PDB entry 4V42 | X-ray diffraction, 5.50 A resolution (low resolution: residue-level contacts below are approximate; hydrogen-bond / salt-bridge calls are withheld) | chains BA and BF of the 49 polymer chains in the assembly

Chain BA:
Molecule: 50S 23S ribosomal RNA
Organism: Thermus thermophilus
Sequence (2916 nucleotides; row label = number of the first residue in the row; note: 65 numbers in that range are skipped by the numbering (no residue carries them; nothing is unmodelled there); a row labelled like 270A-270Z holds insertion residues (270A, then the next letters in order)):
     1 GGUCAAGAUG GUAAGGGCCC ACGGUGGAUG CCUCGGCACC C
    43 GAGCCGAUGA AGGACGUGGC UACCUGCGAU AAGCCAGGGG GAGCCGGUAG CGGGCGU
   101 GGAUCCCUGG AUGUCCGAAU GGGGGAACCC GGCCGGC
  137A G
   138 GGAA
  141A C
   142 GCCGGUCACC GCGC
   161 UUUU
   171 GCGCGGGGGG AACCUGGGGA ACUGAAACAU CUCAGUACCC AGAGGAGAGG AAAGAGAAAU
   231 CGACUCCCUG AGUAGCGGCG AGCGAAAGGG GACCAGCCUA
270A-270Z AACCGUCCGGCUUGUCCGGGCGGGGU
271A-271C CGU
   271 GGG
273A-273F GCCCUC
   274 GGACACCGAA UCCCCAGCCU AGCCGAAGCU GUUGGGAAGC AGCGCCAGAG AGGGUGAAAG
   334 CCCCGUAGGC GAAAGGUGGG GGGAUAGGUG
363A-363F AGGGUA
   364 CCC
   370 GAGUACCCCG UGGUUCGUGG AGCCAUGGGG GAAUCUGGGC GGACCACC
  417A G
   418 GCCUAAGGCU AAGUACUCC
   438 GGGUGACCGA UAGCGCACCA GUACCGUGAG GGAAAGGUGA AAAGAACCCC GG
   491 GAGGGGAGUG AAAUAGAGCC UGAAACCGUG GGCUUACAAG CAGUCAC
   539 GGCCCCGCAA GGGGUU
   556 GUGGCGUGCC UAUUGAAGCA UGAGCCGGCG ACUCACGGUC GUGGGCGAGC UUAA
  609A G
   610 CCGUUGAGG
  618A C
   619 GGAGGCGUAG GGAAACCGAG UCCGAACAGG GCGCA
653A-653V AGCGGGCCGCACGCGGCCCGCA
   654 AAGUCCGCGG CCGUGGACCC GAAACCGGGC GAGCUAGCCC UGGCCAGGGU GAAGCUGGGG
   714 UGAGACCCAG UGGAGGCCCG AACCGGUGGG GGAUGCAAAC CCCUCGGAUG AGCUGGGGCU
   774 AGGAGUGAAA AGCUAACCGA GCCCGGAGAU AGCUGGUUCU CCCCGAAAUG ACUUUAGGGU
   834 CAGCCUCAGG CGCUGACUGG GGCCUGUAGA GCACUGAUAG GGCUAGGGGG CCCACCA
   892 GCCUACCAAA CCCUGUCAAA CUCCGAAGGG UCCCA
   928 GGUGGAGCCU GGGAGUGAGG GCGCGAGCGA UAACGUCCGC GUCCGAG
  974A C
   975 GCGGGAACAA CCGAGACCGC CAGCUAAGGC CCCCAAGUCU GGGCUAAGUG GUAAAGGAUG
  1035 UGGCGCCGCG AAGACAGCCA GGAGGUUGGC UUAGAAGCAG CCAUCCUUUA AAGAGUGCGU
  1095 AAUAGCUCAC UGGUCGAGUG GCGCCGCGCC GAAAAUGAUG CGGGGCUU
 1142A A
  1143 AGCCCAGCGC CGAAGCUGCG GGUCUGGGG
  1173 GAUGACCCCA GGCGGUAGGG GAGCGUUCCC GAUGCCGAUG AAGGCCGACC CGCGAGGCGG
  1233 CUGGAGGUAA GGGAAGUGCG AAUGCCGGCA UGAGUAACGA UAAAGAGGGU GAGAAUCCCU
  1293 CUCGCCGUAA GCCCAAGGGU UCCUACGCAA UGGUCGUCAG CGUAGGGUUA GGCGGGACCU
  1353 AAGGUGAAGC CGAAAGGCGU AGCCGAAGGG CAGCCGGUUA AUAUUCCGGC CCUUCCCGCA
  1413 GGUGCGAUGG GGGGACGCUC UAGGCUAGGG GG
 1444A A
  1445 CCGGA
 1449A G
  1450 CC
  1453 AUGGACGAGC CCGGCCAGAA GCGCAGGG
  1482 UGGGAGGUAG GCAAAUCCGC CUCCCAACAA GCUCUGCGUG GUGGGGAAGC CCGUACGGGU
  1542 GACA
 1545A A
  1546 CCCCCCGAAG CCAGGGAGCC AAGAAAAGCC UCUAAGCA
  1585 CAACCUGCGG GAACCCGUAC CGCAAACCGA CACAGGUGGG CGGGUG
 1630A C
  1631 AAGAGCACUC AGGCGCGCGG GAGAACCCUC GCCAAGGAAC UCUGCAAGUU GGCCCCGUAA
  1691 CUUCGGGAGA AGGGGUGCUC CC
  1716 UGG
  1725 GGUGAUGAGC C
  1741 CCG
  1746 GGGAGCCGCA GUGAACAGGC UCUGGCGACU GUUUACCAAA AACACAGCUC UCUGCGAACU
  1806 CGUAAGAGGA GGUAUAGGGA GCGACGCUUG CCCGGUGCCG GAAGGUCAAG GGGAGGGGU
  1869 GCAA
  1878 GCCCCGAACC GAAGCCCCGG UGAACGGCGG CCGUAACUAU AACGGUCCUA AGGUAGCGAA
  1938 AUUCCUUGUC GGGUAAGUUC CGACCUGCAC GAAAAGCGUA ACGACCGGAG CGCUGUCUCG
  1998 GCGAGGGACC CGGUGAAAUU GAACUGGCCG UGAAGAUGCG GCCUACCCGU GGCAGGACGA
  2058 AAAGACCCCG UGGAGCUUUA CUGCAGCCUG GUGUUGGCUC UUGGUCGCGC CUGCGUAGGA
  2118 UAGGUGGGAG CCUGUGAACC CCCGCCUCCG GGUGGGGGGG AGGCGCCGGU GAAAUACCAC
  2178 CCUGGCGCGG CUGGGGGCCU AA
  2205 CCCUCGGAU
  2215 GGGGG
  2224 GACAGCGCUU GGCGGGCAGU UUGACUGGGG CGGUCGCCUC CUAAAAGGUA ACGGAGGCGC
  2284 CCAAAGGUCC CCUCAGGCGG GACGGAAAUC CGCCGGAGAG CGCAAGGGUA GAAGGGGGCC
  2344 UGACUGCGAG GCCUGCAAGC CGAGCAGGGG CGAAAGCCGG GCCUAGUGAA CCGGUGGUCC
  2404 CGUGUGGAAG GGCCAUCGAU CAACGGAUAA AAGUUACCCC GGGGAUAACA GGCUGAUCUC
  2464 CCCCGAGCGU CCACAGCGGC GGGGAGGUUU GGCACCUCGA UGUCGGCUCG UCGCAUCCUG
  2524 GGGCUGAAGA AGGUCCCAAG GGUUGGGCUG UUCGCCCAUU AAAGCGGCAC GCGAGCUGGG
  2584 UUCAGAACGU CGUGAGACAG UUCGGUCUCU AUCCGCCACG GGCGCAGGAG GCUUGAGGGG
  2644 GGCUCUUCCU AGUACGAGAG GACCGGAAGG GACGCACCUC UGGUUUCCCA GCUGUCCCUC
  2704 CAGGGGCAU
 2712A A
  2713 AGCUGGGUAG CCAUGUGCGG AAGGGAUAAC CGCUGAAAGC AUCUAAGCGG GAAGCCCGCC
  2773 CCAAGAUGAG GCCUCCCACG GCG
  2797 UCA
  2801 AGCCG
  2807 GUAAGGACCC GGGAAGACCA CCCGGUGGAU GGGCCGGGGG UGUAAGCGCC GCGAGGCGUU
  2867 GAGCCGACCG GUCCCAAUCG UCC
  2891 GAGGUCUUGA CCCCUC
Not modelled in the structure: 417A, 653A-653V, 2903-2906
Construct notes: insertion (493)

Chain BF:
Protein: 50S ribosomal protein L4
Organism: Thermus thermophilus
UniProt: P12735 (RL4_HALMA); residues 1-246 here = UniProt positions 1-246
Chain sequence (246 residues; numbered 1 to 246; the number before each row is that of its first residue):
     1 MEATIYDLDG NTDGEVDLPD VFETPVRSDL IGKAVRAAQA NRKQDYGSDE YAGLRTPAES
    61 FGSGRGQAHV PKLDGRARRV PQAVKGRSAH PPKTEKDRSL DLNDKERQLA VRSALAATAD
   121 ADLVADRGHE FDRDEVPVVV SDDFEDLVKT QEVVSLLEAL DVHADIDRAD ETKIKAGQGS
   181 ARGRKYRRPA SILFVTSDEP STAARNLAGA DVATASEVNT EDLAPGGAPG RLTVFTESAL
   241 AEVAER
Not modelled in the structure: 8-10, 70-78, 121-137, 169-192, 226-229
Construct notes: conflict Glu-2 (Gln in P12735)

Interface between chain BA and chain BF:
Contacting residue pairs - 18 pairs, chain BA then chain BF:
  A38(BA) / Gly-47(BF)
  A38(BA) / Ser-48(BF)
  C39(BA) / Asp-45(BF)
  C39(BA) / Thr-94(BF)
  G321(BA) / Gln-151(BF)
  A322(BA) / Asn-206(BF)
  A322(BA) / Leu-207(BF)
  A324(BA) / Ala-208(BF)
  C451(BA) / Ser-48(BF)
  G452(BA) / Ala-52(BF)
  G469(BA) / Thr-56(BF)
  G469(BA) / Pro-57(BF)
  U607(BA) / Asp-104(BF)
  U607(BA) / Lys-105(BF)
  G617(BA) / Asn-219(BF)
  A2060(BA) / Gly-64(BF)
  A2060(BA) / Arg-65(BF)
  A2060(BA) / Gly-66(BF)
Also at the interface, not in a pair above, chain BF (22 interface residues in all): Tyr-46, Asp-49, Gly-53, Thr-150, Gly-209

Overview:
Chain BA and chain BF form an interface of 11 and 22 residues respectively.
Chain BA is 50S 23S ribosomal RNA and chain BF is 50S ribosomal protein L4, both from Thermus thermophilus;
the structure, Crystal structure of the ribosome at 5.5 A resolution, was determined by X-ray diffraction.
